9BXT - chains B and E of the 5 polymer chains in the assembly; structure by electron microscopy, 2.88 A resolution.

Chain B:
Molecule: Ribonucleoside-diphosphate reductase subunit alpha
Source organism: Bacillus subtilis
Notes: EC 1.17.4.1
UniProtKB: P50620 (RIR1_BACSU); numbering as in UniProt (aligned over 1-700)
Sequence (700 residues; row label = number of the first residue in the row):
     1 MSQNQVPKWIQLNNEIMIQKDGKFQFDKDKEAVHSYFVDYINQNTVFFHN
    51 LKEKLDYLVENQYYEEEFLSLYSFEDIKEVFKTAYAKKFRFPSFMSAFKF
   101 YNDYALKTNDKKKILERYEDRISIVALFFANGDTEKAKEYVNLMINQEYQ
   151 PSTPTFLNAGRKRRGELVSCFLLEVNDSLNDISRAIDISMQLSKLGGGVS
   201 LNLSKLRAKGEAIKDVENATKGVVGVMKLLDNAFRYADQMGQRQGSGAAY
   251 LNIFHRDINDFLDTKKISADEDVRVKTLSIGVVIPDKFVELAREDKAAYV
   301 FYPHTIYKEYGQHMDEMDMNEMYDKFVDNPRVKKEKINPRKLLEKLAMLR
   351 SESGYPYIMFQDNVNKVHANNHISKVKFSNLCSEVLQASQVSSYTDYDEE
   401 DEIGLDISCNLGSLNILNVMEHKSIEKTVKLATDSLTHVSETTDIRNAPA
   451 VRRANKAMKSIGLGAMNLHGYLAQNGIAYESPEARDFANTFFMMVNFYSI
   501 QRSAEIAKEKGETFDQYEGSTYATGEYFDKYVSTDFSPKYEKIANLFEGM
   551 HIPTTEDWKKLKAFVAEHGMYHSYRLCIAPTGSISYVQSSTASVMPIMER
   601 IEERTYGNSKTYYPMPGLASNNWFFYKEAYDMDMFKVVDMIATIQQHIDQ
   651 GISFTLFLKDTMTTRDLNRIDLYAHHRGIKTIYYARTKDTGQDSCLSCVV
Disordered / not traced: 1-5, 689-700
UniProt features mapped onto this chain:
  - active site: Asn380 (Proton acceptor), Cys382 (Cysteine radical intermediate), Glu384 (Proton acceptor)
  - binding site (substrate): Thr153, Ser169, Cys170, Gly198, Asn380 to Glu384, Pro580 to Ile584
  - site: Cys170 (Important for hydrogen atom transfer), Asp177 (Allosteric effector binding), Arg207 (Allosteric effector binding), Cys409 (Important for hydrogen atom transfer), Tyr683 (Important for electron transfer), Tyr684 (Important for electron transfer), Cys695 (Interacts with thioredoxin/glutaredoxin), Cys698 (Interacts with thioredoxin/glutaredoxin)
  - mutagenesis: His255 (H255Y: In ts-A 73; temperature-sensitive lethal mutation)
Disulfide bonds: Cys170-Cys409
Small-molecule neighbours:
  - ATP (adenosine-5'-triphosphate): Val33, His34, Phe37, Asn42, Lys88, Phe89, Arg90, Phe91, Arg117
  - GDP (guanosine-5'-diphosphate): Phe47, Phe48, His49, Asn50, Leu51, Lys54, Lys78, Phe81, Lys82, Tyr85, Asp120
  - dTTP (TTP), molecule 1: Asp177, Ser178, Leu179, Ile182, Leu206, Arg207, Ala212, Ile213, Lys214, Thr220, Lys221
  - dTTP (TTP), molecule 2: Lys194, Tyr236, Ala237, Asp238
From the paper describing this entry:
  - conformationally variable residues (side-chain flip): Phe624
  - catalytic residues: Cys382 (citing earlier work)

Chain E:
Molecule: Thioredoxin
Source organism: Bacillus subtilis
UniProtKB: P14949 (THIO_BACSU); numbering as in UniProt (aligned over 1-104)
Sequence (104 residues; each row starts with the number of its first residue):
     1 MAIVKATDQSFSAETSEGVVLADFWAPWCGPCKMIAPVLEELDQEMGDKL
    51 KIVKIDVDENQETAGKYGVMSIPTLLVLKDGEVVETSVGFKPKEALQELV
   101 NKHL
Disordered / not traced: 1-18
Disulfide bonds: Cys29-Cys32

Chain B / chain E interface:
Contacting residue pairs (17):
  Gly22(B) with Met70(E)
  Lys23(B) with Gly68(E); Met70(E)
  Phe24(B) with Met70(E), hydrophobic
  Ala478(B) with Gln61(E)
  Ser620(B) with Gly65(E)
  Asn621(B) with Gly65(E)
  Trp623(B) with Val69(E); Met70(E), hydrogen bond (side chain-backbone)
  Phe624(B) with Val57(E), hydrophobic; Gln61(E); Ala64(E), hydrophobic; Val69(E)
  Phe625(B) with Gln61(E)
  Lys627(B) with Trp28(E); Asp58(E), salt bridge
  Asp631(B) with Trp28(E)
Also at the interface, not in a pair above, chain B (12 interface residues in all): Lys659
Also at the interface, not in a pair above, chain E (11 interface residues in all): Ser71, Ile72
From the paper, about this interface:
  - interface residues, chain B: Trp623(B), Phe624(B), Phe625(B)

Overview:
Chain B and chain E form an interface of 12 and 11 residues respectively; the contacts include 1 hydrogen bond
and 1 salt bridge. Polar contacts include Lys627(B)-Asp58(E) and Trp623(B)-Met70(E). Bound to chain B: dTTP,
ATP and GDP. The paper reports the catalytic residue Cys382(B); interface residues Trp623(B), Phe624(B) and
Phe625(B).
Chain B is Ribonucleoside-diphosphate reductase subunit alpha and chain E is Thioredoxin, both from Bacillus
subtilis; the structure, TrxA focus-classified model for pre-reduction condition of Bacillus subtilis
ribonucleotide reductase complex, was determined by electron microscopy (same publication as 9BW3, 9BWX, 9BX2,
9BX3, 9BX6, 9BX8 and 39 further entries).
